Entry 6EU2 (electron microscopy, 3.40 A resolution); this record covers chains C and K of the 17 polymer chains in the assembly.

[Chain C]
Protein: DNA-directed RNA polymerases I and III subunit RPAC1
From: Saccharomyces cerevisiae (strain ATCC 204508 / S288c)
Reference sequence: P07703 (RPAC1_YEAST); residue numbers follow UniProt; this construct covers 1-335
Amino-acid sequence (335 residues; numbered 1 to 335; the number before each row is that of its first residue):
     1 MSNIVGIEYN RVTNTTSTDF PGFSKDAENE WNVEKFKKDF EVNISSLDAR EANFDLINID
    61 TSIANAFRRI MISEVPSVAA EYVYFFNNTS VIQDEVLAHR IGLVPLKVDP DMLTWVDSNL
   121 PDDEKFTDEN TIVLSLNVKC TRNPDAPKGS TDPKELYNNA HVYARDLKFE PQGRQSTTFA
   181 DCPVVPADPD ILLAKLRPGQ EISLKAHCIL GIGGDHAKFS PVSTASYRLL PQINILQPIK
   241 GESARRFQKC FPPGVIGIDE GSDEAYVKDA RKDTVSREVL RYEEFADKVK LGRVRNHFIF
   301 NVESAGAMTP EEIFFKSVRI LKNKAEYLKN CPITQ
UniProt features mapped onto this chain:
  - modified residue: Ser-2 (N-acetylserine), Ser-17 (Phosphoserine)

[Chain K]
Protein: DNA-directed RNA polymerases I and III subunit RPAC2
From: Saccharomyces cerevisiae (strain ATCC 204508 / S288c)
Reference sequence: P28000 (RPAC2_YEAST); residues 1-142 here = UniProt positions 1-142
Amino-acid sequence (142 residues; row label = number of the first residue in the row):
     1 MTEDIEQKKT ATEVTPQEPK HIQEEEEQDV DMTGDEEQEE EPDREKIKLL TQATSEDGTS
    61 ASFQIVEEDH TLGNALRYVI MKNPDVEFCG YSIPHPSENL LNIRIQTYGE TTAVDALQKG
   121 LKDLMDLCDV VESKFTEKIK SM
Unresolved in the structure: 1-41
UniProt features mapped onto this chain:
  - modified residue (Phosphothreonine): Thr-15, Thr-33
  - cross-link: Lys-134 (Glycyl lysine isopeptide (Lys-Gly) (interchain with G-Cter in ubiquitin))

[Interface between chain C and chain K]
Pairs across the interface (65):
  Asp-19(C) with Tyr-78(K), hydrogen bond; Lys-82(K), hydrogen bond (backbone-side chain)
  Pro-21(C) with Lys-82(K); Pro-84(K), hydrophobic
  Asn-29(C) with Lys-82(K), hydrogen bond (backbone-side chain)
  Glu-30(C) with Lys-82(K)
  Trp-31(C) with Val-79(K), hydrophobic; Lys-82(K); Asp-123(K); Leu-127(K), hydrophobic
  Phe-36(C) with Leu-127(K), hydrophobic; Val-130(K), hydrophobic
  Lys-37(C) with Val-130(K)
  Phe-40(C) with Val-131(K), hydrophobic; Lys-134(K)
  Val-42(C) with Phe-135(K), hydrophobic; Lys-138(K)
  Ile-44(C) with Lys-138(K); Ile-139(K), hydrophobic
  Leu-47(C) with Ile-139(K), hydrophobic; Met-142(K), hydrophobic
  Asp-60(C) with Tyr-78(K)
  Ser-62(C) with Asn-74(K), hydrogen bond
  Ile-63(C) with Ala-75(K), hydrophobic; Leu-127(K), hydrophobic
  Ala-66(C) with Thr-71(K)
  Arg-69(C) with Asp-69(K), salt bridge; His-70(K); Thr-71(K)
  Ile-70(C) with Thr-71(K)
  Glu-311(C) with Ile-139(K)
  Phe-314(C) with Phe-135(K), hydrophobic
  Phe-315(C) with Glu-132(K)
  Val-318(C) with Cys-128(K); Val-131(K), hydrophobic; Glu-132(K)
  Leu-321(C) with Thr-71(K); Leu-124(K); Cys-128(K), hydrophobic
  Lys-322(C) with Met-125(K); Cys-128(K); Asp-129(K)
  Lys-324(C) with Glu-68(K), salt bridge
  Ala-325(C) with Leu-121(K); Leu-124(K), hydrophobic
  Glu-326(C) with Met-125(K)
  Tyr-327(C) with Asp-43(K), hydrogen bond
  Leu-328(C) with Ile-65(K), hydrophobic; Leu-121(K), hydrophobic
  Lys-329(C) with Gln-118(K), hydrogen bond (backbone-side chain); Leu-121(K); Lys-122(K); Met-125(K)
  Cys-331(C) with Asp-43(K)
  Pro-332(C) with Asp-43(K); Arg-44(K); Ile-47(K)
  Ile-333(C) with Lys-48(K); Leu-49(K), hydrophobic; Phe-63(K), hydrophobic
  Thr-334(C) with Arg-44(K), hydrogen bond (side chain-backbone); Ile-47(K); Lys-48(K); Leu-49(K), hydrogen bond (backbone-backbone)
  Gln-335(C) with Leu-49(K)
Also at the interface, not in a pair above, chain C (39 interface residues in all): Ser-17, Phe-20, Val-33, Phe-54, Phe-67
Also at the interface, not in a pair above, chain K (43 interface residues in all): Pro-42, Lys-46, Thr-51, Leu-72, Arg-77, Met-81, Asn-83, Asp-126, Thr-136

[Summary]
39 residues of chain C and 43 residues of chain K are in contact; the contacts include 8 hydrogen bonds and 2
salt bridges. Among the polar pairs are Arg-69(C)/Asp-69(K), Lys-324(C)/Glu-68(K) and Asp-19(C)/Tyr-78(K).
Chain C is DNA-directed RNA polymerases I and III subunit RPAC1 and chain K is DNA-directed RNA polymerases I
and III subunit RPAC2, both from Saccharomyces cerevisiae (strain ATCC 204508 / S288c); the structure, Apo RNA
Polymerase III - open conformation (oPOL3), was determined by electron microscopy, deposited together with
6EU0, 6EU1 and 6EU3.
